PDB entry 2GO4 | X-ray diffraction, 2.70 A resolution | chain A

Chain A:
Protein: UDP-3-O-[3-hydroxymyristoyl] N-acetylglucosamine deacetylase
From: Aquifex aeolicus
Notes: EC 3.5.1.-; fragment: delta 11 C-terminal deletion
Reference sequence: O67648 (LPXC_AQUAE); the author numbering skips numbers that UniProt does not, so the offset changes along the chain: 1-63 = UniProt 1-63; 69-118 = UniProt 64-113; 120-163 = UniProt 114-157; 167-175 = UniProt 158-166; 1 more segments
Amino-acid sequence (267 residues; numbered 1 to 279; 12 numbers in that range are skipped by the numbering (no residue carries them; nothing is unmodelled there); the number before each row is that of its first residue):
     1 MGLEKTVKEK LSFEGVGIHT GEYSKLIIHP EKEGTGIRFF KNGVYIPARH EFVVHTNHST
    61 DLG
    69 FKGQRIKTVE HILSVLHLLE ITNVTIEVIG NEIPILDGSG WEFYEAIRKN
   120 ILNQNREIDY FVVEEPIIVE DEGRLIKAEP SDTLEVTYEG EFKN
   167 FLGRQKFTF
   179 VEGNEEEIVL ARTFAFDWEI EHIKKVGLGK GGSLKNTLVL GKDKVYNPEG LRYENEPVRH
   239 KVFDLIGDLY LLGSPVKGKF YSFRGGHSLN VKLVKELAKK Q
Not modelled in the structure: 1
Differences from the reference sequence: engineered mutation Ala193 (Cys181 in O67648)
Ion coordination: Zn2+ site 1: Gly2, Glu126 (shared with 2 residues of chain B); Zn2+ site 2: His58, His200 (together with chloride ion); Zn2+ site 3: His79, His238, Asp242 (together with tu-514)
Residues lining bound ligands: tu-514 (TUX; 1,5-anhydro-2-C-(carboxymethyl-N-hydroxyamide)-2-deoxy-3-O-myristoyl-D-glucitol): Ile18, His19, His58, Glu78, His79, Thr191, Phe192, Ala193, Glu197, Ile198, Ile201, Gly207, Gly210, Ser211, Leu212, Thr215, Val217, Tyr224, His238, Lys239, Asp242, His265
Curated features (UniProtKB/Swiss-Prot):
  - active site: His265 (Proton donor)
  - binding site (Zn(2+)): His79, His238, Asp242
Reported in the primary citation:
  - binding site for tu-514: His58, Glu78, Thr191, Glu197, Lys239, Asp242, His265
  - Zn2+ coordination: His79, His238, Asp242
  - catalytic residues: Glu78, Thr191, His265 (citing earlier work)
  - catalytic residues: His79, His238, Asp242

In short:
Chain A binds tu-514. The Zn2+ site 1 is built by Gly2 and Glu126. His58 and His200 form the Zn2+ site 2.
UniProt lists active-site residue His265 and 3 Zn2+-binding residues. From the paper: catalytic residues
Glu78, Thr191 and His265 among others; a binding site for tu-514 at His58, Glu78 and Thr191 among others.
Chain A is UDP-3-O-[3-hydroxymyristoyl] N-acetylglucosamine deacetylase (Aquifex aeolicus); the structure,
Crystal structure of Aquifex aeolicus LpxC complexed with TU-514, was determined by X-ray diffraction (same
publication as 2GO3).
